Entry 1N6J (X-ray diffraction, 2.20 A resolution); this record covers chains C and A of the 5 polymer chains in the assembly.

Chain C:
Molecule: 14-nt DNA strand
Sequence (14 nucleotides; row label = number of the first residue in the row):
     3 AGCTATTTAT AAGC

Chain A:
Name: Myocyte-specific enhancer factor 2B
From: Homo sapiens
Notes: fragment: residues 2-91, MADS-box/MEF2S domain
UniProtKB: Q02080 (MEF2B_HUMAN); residues 2-94 here = UniProt positions 2-94
Amino-acid sequence (93 residues; row label = number of the first residue in the row):
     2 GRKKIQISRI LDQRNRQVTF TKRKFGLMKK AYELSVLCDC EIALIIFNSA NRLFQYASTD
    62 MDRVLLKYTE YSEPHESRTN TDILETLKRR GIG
UniProt features mapped onto this chain:
  - DNA-binding region: Ala58 to Glu86 (Mef2-type)

Interface between chain C and chain A:
Contacting residue pairs (10):
  DT6(C) with Arg3(A), hydrogen bond to the base
  DA7(C) with Gly2(A), base contact; Arg3(A), hydrogen bond to the sugar
  DT8(C) with Gly2(A), hydrogen bond to the base; Arg3(A), sugar contact
  DT9(C) with Gly2(A), sugar contact; Lys5(A), phosphate contact
  DT10(C) with Lys5(A), phosphate contact
  DA11(C) with Lys31(A), hydrogen bond to the phosphate
  DT12(C) with Lys31(A), salt bridge to the phosphate
Also at the interface, not in a pair above, chain C (8 interface residues in all): DC5
Also at the interface, not in a pair above, chain A (5 interface residues in all): Lys4

Summary:
The interface between chain C and chain A involves 8 residues on one side and 5 on the other; the contacts
include 4 hydrogen bonds and 1 salt bridge. Polar contacts include DT6(C)-Arg3(A), DT8(C)-Gly2(A) and
DA7(C)-Arg3(A).
Here chain C is a 14-nt DNA strand and chain A is Myocyte-specific enhancer factor 2B (Homo sapiens). Entry
1N6J (Structural basis of sequence-specific recruitment of histone deacetylases by Myocyte Enhancer Factor-2)
was determined by X-ray diffraction.
